PDB entry 7PP6 | electron microscopy, 3.40 A resolution | chains D and E of the 6 polymer chains in the assembly

[Chain D (and E)]
Protein: Mucin-2
Organism: Homo sapiens
Notes: chain E of this document is another copy of the same molecule, construct and numbering; everything in this record applies to it too
UniProtKB: A0A0G2JR65 (A0A0G2JR65_HUMAN); numbering as in UniProt (aligned over 21-1259)
Sequence (1245 residues; row label = number of the first residue in the row):
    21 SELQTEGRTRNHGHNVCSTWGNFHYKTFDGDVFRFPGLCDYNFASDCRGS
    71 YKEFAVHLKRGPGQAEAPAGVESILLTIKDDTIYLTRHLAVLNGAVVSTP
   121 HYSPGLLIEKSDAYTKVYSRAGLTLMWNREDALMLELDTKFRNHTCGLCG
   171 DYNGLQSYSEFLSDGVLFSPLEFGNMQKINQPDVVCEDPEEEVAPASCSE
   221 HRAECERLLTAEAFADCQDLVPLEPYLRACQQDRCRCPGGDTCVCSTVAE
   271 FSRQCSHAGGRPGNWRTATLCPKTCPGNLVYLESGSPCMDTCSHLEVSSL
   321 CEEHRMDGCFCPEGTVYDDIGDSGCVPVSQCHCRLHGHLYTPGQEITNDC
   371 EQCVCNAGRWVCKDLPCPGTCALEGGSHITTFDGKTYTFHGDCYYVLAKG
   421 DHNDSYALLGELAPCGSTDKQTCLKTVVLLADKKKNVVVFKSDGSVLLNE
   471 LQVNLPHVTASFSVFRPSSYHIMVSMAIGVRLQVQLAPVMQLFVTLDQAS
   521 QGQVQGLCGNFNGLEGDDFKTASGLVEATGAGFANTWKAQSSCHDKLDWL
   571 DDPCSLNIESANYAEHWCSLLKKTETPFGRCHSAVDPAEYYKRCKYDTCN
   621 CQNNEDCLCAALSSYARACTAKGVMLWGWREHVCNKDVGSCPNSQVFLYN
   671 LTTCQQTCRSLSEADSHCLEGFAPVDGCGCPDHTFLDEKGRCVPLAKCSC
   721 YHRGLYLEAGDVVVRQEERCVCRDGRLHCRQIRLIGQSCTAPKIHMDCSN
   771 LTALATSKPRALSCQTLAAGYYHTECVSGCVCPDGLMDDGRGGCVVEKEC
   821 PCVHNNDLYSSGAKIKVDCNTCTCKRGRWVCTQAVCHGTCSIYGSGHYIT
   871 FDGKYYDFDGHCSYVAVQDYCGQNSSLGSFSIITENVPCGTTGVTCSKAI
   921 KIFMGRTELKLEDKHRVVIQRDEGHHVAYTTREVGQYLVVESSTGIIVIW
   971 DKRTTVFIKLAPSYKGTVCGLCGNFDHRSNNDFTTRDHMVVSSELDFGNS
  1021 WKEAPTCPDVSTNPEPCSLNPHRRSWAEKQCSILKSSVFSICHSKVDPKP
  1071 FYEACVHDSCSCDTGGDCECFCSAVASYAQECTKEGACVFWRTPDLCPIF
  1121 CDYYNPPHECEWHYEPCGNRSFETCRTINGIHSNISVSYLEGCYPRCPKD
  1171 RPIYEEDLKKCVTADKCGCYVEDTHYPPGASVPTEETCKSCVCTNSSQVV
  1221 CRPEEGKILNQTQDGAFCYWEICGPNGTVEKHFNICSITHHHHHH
Unresolved in the structure: 21-34, 722-723, 734-738, 750-779, 794-800, 893-896, 1227-1236, 1241-1265 (chain E: 21-34, 722-723, 734-738, 750-1265)
Sequence notes: expression tag (1260-1265)
Cystine bridges: C37-C169, C59-C206, C67-C166, C218-C255, C225-C250, C237-C275, C257-C263, C265-C291, C295-C329, C308-C321, C312-C351, C331-C345, C353-C375, C370-C387, C373-C382, C391-C528, C413-C563, C435-C443, C574-C619, C588-C614, C601-C639, C621-C627, C629-C654, C661-C698, C674-C688, C678-C718, C700-C712, C720-C742, C740-C749, C784-C820, C802-C814, C822-C844, C839-C856, C842-C851, C860-C992, C882-C1027, C891-C989, C909-C916, C1037-C1080, C1051-C1075, C1062-C1102, C1082-C1090, C1092-C1117, C1108-C1137, C1121-C1163, C1145-C1187, C1167-C1181, C1189-C1213, C1208-C1238, C1211-C1221
Covalently attached groups: N-acetylglucosamine (NAG) linked to N163, N670, N1154
Bound ions: Ca2+ site 1: D171, N173, L175, E180; Ca2+ site 2: D403, N530, N532, L534, D537, D538; Ca2+ site 3: D872, N994, D996, R998, N1001, D1002

[Chain D / chain E interface]
Residue-residue contacts (9; chain D residue first):
  I199(D) with E579(E)
  N200(D) with Q622(E)
  P202(D) with S580(E); Y583(E); N624(E)
  I578(D) with L95(E), hydrophobic
  Y583(D) with P202(E); D203(E)
  N624(D) with P202(E)
Interface residues without a listed pair, chain D (8 interface residues in all): E579, S580
Interface residues without a listed pair, chain E (10 interface residues in all): T102, N200

[In short]
The interface between chain D and chain E involves 8 residues on one side and 10 on the other.
N-acetylglucosamine is covalently linked to N163(D), N670(D) and N1154(D). D171(D), N173(D), L175(D) and
E180(D) form the Ca2+ site 1.
Chain D and chain E are both Mucin-2 (Homo sapiens); the structure, MUC2 Tubules of D1D2D3 domains, was
determined by electron microscopy together with 7PMV, 7PNF and 7POV from the same study.
